Entry 8YM4 (X-ray diffraction, 2.34 A resolution); this record covers chains D and K of the 10 polymer chains in the assembly.

Chain D:
Protein: Caspase-8
Source organism: Homo sapiens
Notes: EC 3.4.22.61
UniProt: Q14790 (CASP8_HUMAN); residue numbers follow UniProt; this construct covers 1-185
Sequence (185 residues; row label = number of the first residue in the row):
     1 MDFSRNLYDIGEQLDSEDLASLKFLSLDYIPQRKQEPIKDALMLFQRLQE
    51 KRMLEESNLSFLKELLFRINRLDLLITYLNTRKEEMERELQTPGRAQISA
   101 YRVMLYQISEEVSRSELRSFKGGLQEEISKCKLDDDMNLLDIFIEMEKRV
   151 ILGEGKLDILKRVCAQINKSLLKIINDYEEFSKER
Disordered / not traced: 1
Construct notes: engineered mutation Gly122 (Phe in Q14790), Gly123 (Leu in Q14790)
Modified residues: Mse1 (selenomethionine); Mse43, Mse53, Mse86, Mse104, Mse137, Mse146 (selenomethionine; parent Met)
UniProt features mapped onto this chain:
  - mutagenesis: Asp73 (D73A: Abolishes binding to FLASH. Induces NF-kappa-B activation)
Reported in the primary citation:
  - mutagenesis - E12A/F122G/L123G, N70A/F122G/L123G, E110A/F122G/L123G: unchanged binding to CASP8 and FADD-like apoptosis regulator subunit p43 (chain K)

Chain K:
Protein: CASP8 and FADD-like apoptosis regulator subunit p43
Source organism: Homo sapiens
UniProt: O15519 (CFLAR_HUMAN); numbering as in UniProt (aligned over 1-181)
Sequence (184 residues; row label = number of the first residue in the row; numbers below 1 keep their minus sign (Gly-2 is residue -2)):
    -2 GSHMSAEVIGQVEEALDTDEKEMLLFLCRDVAIDVVPPNVRDLLDILRER
    48 GKLSVGDLAELLYRVRRFDLLKRILKMDRKAVETHLLRNPHLVSDYRVLM
    98 AEIGEDLDKSDVSSLIFLMKDYMGRGKISKEKSFLDLVVELEKLNLVAPD
   148 QLDLLEKCLKNIHRIDLKTKIQKYKQSVQGAGTS
Disordered / not traced: -2 to -1, 179-181
Construct notes: expression tag (-2 to 0); engineered mutation Gly7 (His in O15519)
Modified residues: Mse1, Mse20, Mse74, Mse97, Mse116, Mse120 (selenomethionine; parent Met)
Reported in the primary citation:
  - mutagenesis - H7G/R38D, H7G/E46A, H7G/K140D, H7G/K124D: decreased binding to Caspase-8 (chain D)

Chain D / chain K interface:
Contacting residue pairs - 11 pairs, chain D then chain K:
  Lys34(D) - His160(K)
  Gln49(D) - Asp163(K)
  Glu50(D) - His160(K)
  Glu50(D) - Arg161(K)  salt bridge
  Glu50(D) - Ile162(K)  hydrogen bond (backbone-backbone)
  Glu50(D) - Asp163(K)  hydrogen bond (backbone-backbone)
  Lys51(D) - His160(K)
  Lys51(D) - Ile162(K)
  Arg52(D) - Ile162(K)
  Arg52(D) - Asp163(K)
  Arg52(D) - Thr166(K)  hydrogen bond
Also at the interface, not in a pair above, chain D (6 interface residues in all): Arg33
Also at the interface, not in a pair above, chain K (6 interface residues in all): Ser107
Interface features reported in the paper:
  - hot spots on chain D (mutagenesis) - R33D/F122G/L123G, R52D/F122G/L123G: decreased binding to CASP8 and FADD-like apoptosis regulator subunit p43 (chain K)

In short:
Chain D and chain K each contribute 6 residues to their interface; the contacts include 3 hydrogen bonds and 1
salt bridge. Polar pairs include Glu50(D)-Arg161(K), Arg52(D)-Thr166(K) and Glu50(D)-Ile162(K). From the
paper: H7G/R38D, H7G/E46A and H7G/K140D of chain K, among others, reduce binding to Caspase-8 (chain D);
R33D/F122G/L123G and R52D/F122G/L123G of chain D reduce binding to CASP8 and FADD-like apoptosis regulator
subunit p43 (chain K); 9 substitutions were tested in all.
Here chain D is Caspase-8 and chain K is CASP8 and FADD-like apoptosis regulator subunit p43, both from Homo
sapiens. Entry 8YM4 (Structure of Caspase-8/cFLIP death effector domain assembly) was determined by X-ray
diffraction, deposited together with 8YM5, 8YM6, 8YNI, 8YNK, 8YNL, 8YNM and 8YNN.
